3V97 - chain A; structure by X-ray diffraction, 2.20 A resolution.

[Chain A]
Molecule: Ribosomal RNA large subunit methyltransferase L
Organism: Escherichia coli
Notes: EC 2.1.1.173
UniProtKB: P75864 (RLML_ECOLI); residues 1-702 here = UniProt positions 1-702
Chain sequence (703 residues; row label = number of the first residue in the row; numbering starts at 0):
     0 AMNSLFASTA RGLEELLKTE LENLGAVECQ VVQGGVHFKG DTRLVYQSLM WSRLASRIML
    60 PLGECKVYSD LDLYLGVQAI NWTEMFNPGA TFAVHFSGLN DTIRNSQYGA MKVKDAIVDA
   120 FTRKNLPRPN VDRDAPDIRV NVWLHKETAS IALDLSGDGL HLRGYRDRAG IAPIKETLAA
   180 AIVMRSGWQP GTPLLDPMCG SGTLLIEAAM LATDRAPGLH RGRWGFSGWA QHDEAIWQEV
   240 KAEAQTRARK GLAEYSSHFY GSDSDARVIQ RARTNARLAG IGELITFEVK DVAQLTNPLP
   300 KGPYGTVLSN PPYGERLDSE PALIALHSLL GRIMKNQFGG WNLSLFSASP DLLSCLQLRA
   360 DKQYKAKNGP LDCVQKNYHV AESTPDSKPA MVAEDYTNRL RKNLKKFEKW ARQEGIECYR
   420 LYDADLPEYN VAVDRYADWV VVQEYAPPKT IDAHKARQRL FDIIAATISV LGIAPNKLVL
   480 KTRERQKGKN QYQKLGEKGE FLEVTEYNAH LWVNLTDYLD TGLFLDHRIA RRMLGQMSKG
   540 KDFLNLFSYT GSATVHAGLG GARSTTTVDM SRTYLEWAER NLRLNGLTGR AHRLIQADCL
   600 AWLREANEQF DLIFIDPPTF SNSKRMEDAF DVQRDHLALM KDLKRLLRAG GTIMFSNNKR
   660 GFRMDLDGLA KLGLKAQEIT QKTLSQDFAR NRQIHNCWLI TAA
Disordered / not traced: 315-317, 383-389, 446-452, 484-495, 621-627
Differences from the reference sequence: expression tag (0)
Curated features (UniProtKB/Swiss-Prot):
  - mutagenesis: Asp195 (D195A: Does not affect methyltransferase activity), Asn309 (N309A: Impairs m2G2445 formation, but does not affect m7G2069 formation), Asn397 (N397A: Impairs m2G2445 formation, but does not affect m7G2069 formation), Arg530 (R530A: Does not affect methyltransferase activity), Asp568 (D568A: Impairs m7G2069 formation, but does not affect m2G2445 formation), Asp597 (D597A: Does not affect methyltransferase activity)
Residues lining bound ligands:
  - S-adenosylhomocysteine (SAH), molecule 1: Pro172, Ile173, Asp195, Pro196, Met197, Cys198, Gly199, Ser200, Gly201, Thr202, Leu203, Asp262, Ser263, Asp264, Val267, Lys289, Asp290, Val291, Asn309, Pro310, Pro311, Leu325
  - S-adenosylhomocysteine (SAH), molecule 2: Phe523, Phe546, Ser547, Tyr548, Ser551, Asp568, Met569, Ser570, Tyr573, Ala596, Asp597, Cys598, Phe613, Asp615, Pro617, Ser620

[Summary]
Bound to chain A: S-adenosylhomocysteine. Curated annotation (UniProt) lists 6 mutagenesis sites.
Chain A is Ribosomal RNA large subunit methyltransferase L (Escherichia coli); the structure, Crystal
structure of bifunctional methyltransferase YcbY (RlmLK) from Escherichia coli, SAH binding, was determined by
X-ray diffraction together with 3V8V from the same study.
